Entry 1IWL (X-ray diffraction, 1.65 A resolution); this record covers chain A.

[Chain A]
Molecule: Outer-membrane lipoproteins carrier protein
Source organism: Escherichia coli
UniProtKB: P61316 (LOLA_ECOLI); residues 1-182 here correspond to UniProt positions 22-203 (UniProt number = residue number + 21)
Chain sequence (182 residues; each row starts with the number of its first residue):
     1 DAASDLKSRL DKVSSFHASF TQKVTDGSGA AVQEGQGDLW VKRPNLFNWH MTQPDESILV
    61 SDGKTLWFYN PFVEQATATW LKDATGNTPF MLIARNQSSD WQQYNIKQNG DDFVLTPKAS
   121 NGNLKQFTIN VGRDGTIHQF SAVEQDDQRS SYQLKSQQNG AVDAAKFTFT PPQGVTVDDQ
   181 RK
Disordered / not traced: 27-31
Bound ions: Zn2+ site 1: H17, E74; Mg2+ site 1: H17, D38; Zn2+ site 2: H50, E56; Zn2+ site 3 near H138 (its only coordinating residue here); Mg2+ site 2 near H138 (its only coordinating residue here)
Reported in the primary citation:
  - conformationally variable residues: G37, R43, W49, F90
  - contacts within the chain: W49-F90 (hydrophobic contact), L59-F90 (hydrophobic contact)
  - mutagenesis - F47E: abolished binding to lipoproteins (citing earlier work)

[Summary]
H17 and E74 form the Zn2+ site 1. H17 and D38 coordinate Mg2+ site 1. The paper reports that F47E abolishes
binding to lipoproteins; conformational variability at G37, R43 and W49 among others.
Chain A is Outer-membrane lipoproteins carrier protein (Escherichia coli); the structure, Crystal Structure of
the Lipoprotein Localization Factor, LolA, was determined by X-ray diffraction, deposited together with 1IWM,
1IWN and 1UA8.
